4KHP - chains A and P of the 22 polymer chains in the assembly; structure by X-ray diffraction, 3.10 A resolution.

[Chain A]
Molecule: 16S Ribosomal RNA
Source organism: Thermus thermophilus
Sequence (1506 nucleotides; numbered 6 to 1511; the number before each row is that of its first residue):
     6 UGGAGAGUUUGAUCCUGGCUCAGGGUGAACGCUGGCGGCGUGCCUAAGAC
    56 AUGCAAGUCGUGCGGGCCGCGGGAUUUUACUCCGUGGUCAGCGGCGGACG
   106 GGUGAGUAACGCGUGGGUGACCUACCCGGAAGAGGGGGACAACCCGGGGA
   156 AACUCGGGCUAAUCCCCCAUGUGGACCCGCCCCUUGGGGUGUGUCCAAAG
   206 GGCUUUGCCCGCUUCCGGAUGGGCCCGCGUCCCAUCAGCUAGUUGGUGGG
   256 GUAAUGGCCCACCAAGGCGACGACGGGUAGCCGGUCUGAGAGGAUGGCCG
   306 GCCACAGGGGCACUGAGACACGGGCCCCACUCCUACGGGAGGCAGCAGUU
   356 AGGAAUCUUCCGCAAUGGGCGCAAGCCUGACGGAGCGACGCCGCUUGGAG
   406 GAAGAAGCCCUUCGGGGUGUAAACUCCUGAACCCGGGACGAAACCCCCGA
   456 CGAGGGGACUGACGGUACCGGGGUAAUAGCGCCGGCCAACUCCGUGCCAG
   506 CAGCCGCGGUAAUACGGAGGGCGCGAGCGUUACCCGGAUUCACUGGGCGU
   556 AAAGGGCGUGUAGGCGGCCUGGGGCGUCCCAUGUGAAAGACCACGGCUCA
   606 ACCGUGGGGGAGCGUGGGAUACGCUCAGGCUAGACGGUGGGAGAGGGUGG
   656 UGGAAUUCCCGGAGUAGCGGUGAAAUGCGCAGAUACCGGGAGGAACGCCG
   706 AUGGCGAAGGCAGCCACCUGGUCCACCCGUGACGCUGAGGCGCGAAAGCG
   756 UGGGGAGCAAACCGGAUUAGAUACCCGGGUAGUCCACGCCCUAAACGAUG
   806 CGCGCUAGGUCUCUGGGUCUCCUGGGGGCCGAAGCUAACGCGUUAAGCGC
   856 GCCGCCUGGGGAGUACGGCCGCAAGGCUGAAACUCAAAGGAAUUGACGGG
   906 GGCCCGCACAAGCGGUGGAGCAUGUGGUUUAAUUCGAAGCAACGCGAAGA
   956 ACCUUACCAGGCCUUGACAUGCUAGGGAACCCGGGUGAAAGCCUGGGGUG
  1006 CCCCGCGAGGGGAGCCCUAGCACAGGUGCUGCAUGGCCGUCGUCAGCUCG
  1056 UGCCGUGAGGUGUUGGGUUAAGUCCCGCAACGAGCGCAACCCCCGCCGUU
  1106 AGUUGCCAGCGGUUCGGCCGGGCACUCUAACGGGACUGCCCGCGAAAGCG
  1156 GGAGGAAGGAGGGGACGACGUCUGGUCAGCAUGGCCCUUACGGCCUGGGC
  1206 GACACACGUGCUACAAUGCCCACUACAAAGCGAUGCCACCCGGCAACGGG
  1256 GAGCUAAUCGCAAAAAGGUGGGCCCAGUUCGGAUUGGGGUCUGCAACCCG
  1306 ACCCCAUGAAGCCGGAAUCGCUAGUAAUCGCGGAUCAGCCAUGCCGCGGU
  1356 GAAUACGUUCCCGGGCCUUGUACACACCGCCCGUCACGCCAUGGGAGCGG
  1406 GCUCUACCCGAAGUCGCCGGGAGCCUACGGGCAGGCGCCGAGGGUAGGGC
  1456 CCGUGACUGGGGCGAAGUCGUAACAAGGUAGCUGUACCGGAAGGUGCGGC
  1506 UGGAUC
Differences from the reference sequence: conflict A79 (G131378 in 55771382)
Metal / ion sites: Mg2+ site 1: U13, G23; Mg2+ site 2 near G22 (its only coordinating residue here); Mg2+ site 3: G62, U63; Mg2+ site 4 near G107 (its only coordinating residue here); Mg2+ site 5: A110, G111, G285; Mg2+ site 6 near G141 (its only coordinating residue here); Mg2+ site 7: C169, C170; Mg2+ site 8: U177, G178; Mg2+ site 9 near A202 (its only coordinating residue here); Mg2+ site 10: G295, G542; Mg2+ site 11 near A311 (its only coordinating residue here); Mg2+ site 12 near C324 (its only coordinating residue here); 44 more Mg2+ sites not listed
Ligand contacts:
  - paromomycin (PAR), molecule 1: G32, G47, C48, C49, A51, A52, G53, A54, G107, U108, G109, A349, C351, A352, U354, U355, A356, G357, U361, C362
  - paromomycin (PAR), molecule 2: A113, A114, C115, G116, C117, G232, C233, G234, U235, C236, C237, C238, G277, A278
  - paromomycin (PAR), molecule 3: G551, G552, C553, G554, G559, G805, G852, C853, C855, C858
  - paromomycin (PAR), molecule 4: G594, A595, C596, C597, A598, A606, C607, C608, G609, U610
  - paromomycin (PAR), molecule 5: U653, G654, G655, U656, G657, G698, A699, A700, C701, C790
  - paromomycin (PAR), molecule 6: G1044, U1045, U1048, C1049, A1165, C1171, G1172
  - paromomycin (PAR), molecule 7: G1388, U1389, C1390, A1391, C1392, G1467, C1468, G1469, A1470, A1471, G1472, U1473
  - Pactamycin (PCY): U676, G677, A678, A771, U772, U773, C779, C780

[Chain P]
Molecule: 30S Ribosomal protein S16
Source organism: Thermus thermophilus
UniProt: Q5SJH3 (RS16_THET8); residue numbers follow UniProt; this construct covers 1-83
Amino-acid sequence (83 residues; each row starts with the number of its first residue):
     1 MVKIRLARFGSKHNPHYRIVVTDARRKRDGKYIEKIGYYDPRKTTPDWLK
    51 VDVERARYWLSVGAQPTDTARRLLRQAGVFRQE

[Interface between chain A and chain P]
Pairs across the interface (92):
  C44(A) with Lys12(P), phosphate contact; His13(P), salt bridge to the phosphate
  G45(A) with Ser11(P), phosphate contact; Lys12(P), hydrogen bond to the phosphate
  C104(A) with Arg25(P), hydrogen bond to the sugar
  G105(A) with Arg25(P), sugar contact; Lys27(P), sugar contact
  G106(A) with Lys27(P), salt bridge to the phosphate
  A129(A) with Met1(P), base contact; Arg25(P), base contact
  C130(A) with Met1(P), hydrogen bond to the base
  C131(A) with Met1(P), sugar contact; Gly63(P), hydrogen bond to the sugar; Gln65(P), hydrogen bond to the sugar
  C132(A) with Leu60(P), sugar contact; Ser61(P), hydrogen bond to the sugar; Gly63(P), sugar contact
  G223(A) with Val62(P), hydrogen bond to the base
  A224(A) with Val2(P), sugar contact; Tyr58(P), sugar contact; Trp59(P), phosphate contact; Val62(P), sugar contact
  U225(A) with Val2(P), sugar contact; Asp23(P), hydrogen bond to the sugar; Ile33(P), phosphate contact; Trp59(P), phosphate contact
  G226(A) with Asp23(P), sugar contact; Arg25(P), hydrogen bond to the sugar; Ile33(P), phosphate contact
  G305(A) with Lys27(P), salt bridge to the phosphate; Asp29(P), sugar contact; Gly30(P), phosphate contact; Lys31(P), phosphate contact
  G306(A) with Arg26(P), salt bridge to the phosphate; Lys27(P), salt bridge to the phosphate; Gly30(P), phosphate contact; Lys31(P), hydrogen bond to the phosphate
  C307(A) with Arg26(P), salt bridge to the phosphate
  A370(A) with Tyr17(P), hydrogen bond to the sugar
  U371(A) with Leu6(P), hydrogen bond to the sugar; Tyr17(P), sugar contact; Arg28(P), hydrogen bond to the base; Thr69(P), hydrogen bond to the phosphate
  G372(A) with Arg5(P), hydrogen bond to the phosphate; Leu6(P), hydrogen bond to the phosphate; Arg28(P), sugar contact; Thr67(P), hydrogen bond to the phosphate; Thr69(P), phosphate contact
  G373(A) with Lys3(P), salt bridge to the phosphate; Arg5(P), salt bridge to the phosphate; Ala24(P), sugar contact
  G374(A) with Ala24(P), phosphate contact
  C386(A) with Arg28(P), hydrogen bond to the phosphate
  G387(A) with Arg8(P), hydrogen bond to the phosphate; Arg28(P), salt bridge to the phosphate
  G388(A) with Arg8(P), salt bridge to the phosphate; Lys12(P), phosphate contact; His13(P), hydrogen bond to the phosphate
  A389(A) with Lys12(P), salt bridge to the phosphate; His13(P), salt bridge to the phosphate
  C444(A) with Arg42(P), hydrogen bond to the base
  G445(A) with Pro15(P), sugar contact; Pro41(P), sugar contact; Arg42(P), sugar contact; Lys43(P), salt bridge to the phosphate
  A447(A) with Lys43(P), salt bridge to the phosphate; Arg72(P), hydrogen bond to the base
  A448(A) with Asp68(P), sugar contact; Arg72(P), sugar contact
  G457(A) with Gln82(P), base contact
  A458(A) with Arg75(P), salt bridge to the phosphate; Phe80(P), sugar contact; Arg81(P), hydrogen bond to the phosphate; Gln82(P), hydrogen bond to the sugar
  G459(A) with Arg75(P), salt bridge to the phosphate; Arg81(P), phosphate contact
  C468(A) with His13(P), sugar contact
  A591(A) with Lys31(P), base contact
  A592(A) with Arg18(P), hydrogen bond to the phosphate; Tyr32(P), sugar contact
  A593(A) with Arg18(P), salt bridge to the phosphate
  G601(A) with Thr44(P), sugar contact
  C607(A) with Ser11(P), sugar contact
  C608(A) with Gly10(P), phosphate contact; Asn14(P), hydrogen bond to the sugar; His16(P), sugar contact
  G609(A) with Phe9(P), phosphate contact; Gly10(P), hydrogen bond to the phosphate; His16(P), sugar contact
  U610(A) with Lys35(P), salt bridge to the phosphate; Tyr38(P), phosphate contact
  G611(A) with Lys35(P), salt bridge to the phosphate
Also at the interface, not in a pair above, chain A (47 interface residues in all): G227, A321, A446, C449, G600
Also at the interface, not in a pair above, chain P (52 interface residues in all): Tyr39, Thr45, Lys50, Ala64

[Overview]
The interface between chain A and chain P involves 47 residues on one side and 52 on the other; the contacts
include 27 hydrogen bonds and 19 salt bridges. Polar pairs include C130(A)-Met1(P), G223(A)-Val62(P) and
U371(A)-Arg28(P).
Chain A is 16S Ribosomal RNA and chain P is 30S Ribosomal protein S16, both from Thermus thermophilus; the
structure, Structure of the Thermus thermophilus 30S ribosomal subunit in complex with de-6-MSA-pactamycin,
was determined by X-ray diffraction.
